7VZG - chains A and B of the 14 polymer chains in the assembly; structure by electron microscopy, 2.61 A resolution.

== Chain A ==
Molecule: PscA
Organism: Chloracidobacterium thermophilum
Reference sequence: G2LDR8 (G2LDR8_CHLTF); residues 8-865 here = UniProt positions 8-865
Amino-acid sequence (858 residues; numbered 8 to 865; the number before each row is that of its first residue):
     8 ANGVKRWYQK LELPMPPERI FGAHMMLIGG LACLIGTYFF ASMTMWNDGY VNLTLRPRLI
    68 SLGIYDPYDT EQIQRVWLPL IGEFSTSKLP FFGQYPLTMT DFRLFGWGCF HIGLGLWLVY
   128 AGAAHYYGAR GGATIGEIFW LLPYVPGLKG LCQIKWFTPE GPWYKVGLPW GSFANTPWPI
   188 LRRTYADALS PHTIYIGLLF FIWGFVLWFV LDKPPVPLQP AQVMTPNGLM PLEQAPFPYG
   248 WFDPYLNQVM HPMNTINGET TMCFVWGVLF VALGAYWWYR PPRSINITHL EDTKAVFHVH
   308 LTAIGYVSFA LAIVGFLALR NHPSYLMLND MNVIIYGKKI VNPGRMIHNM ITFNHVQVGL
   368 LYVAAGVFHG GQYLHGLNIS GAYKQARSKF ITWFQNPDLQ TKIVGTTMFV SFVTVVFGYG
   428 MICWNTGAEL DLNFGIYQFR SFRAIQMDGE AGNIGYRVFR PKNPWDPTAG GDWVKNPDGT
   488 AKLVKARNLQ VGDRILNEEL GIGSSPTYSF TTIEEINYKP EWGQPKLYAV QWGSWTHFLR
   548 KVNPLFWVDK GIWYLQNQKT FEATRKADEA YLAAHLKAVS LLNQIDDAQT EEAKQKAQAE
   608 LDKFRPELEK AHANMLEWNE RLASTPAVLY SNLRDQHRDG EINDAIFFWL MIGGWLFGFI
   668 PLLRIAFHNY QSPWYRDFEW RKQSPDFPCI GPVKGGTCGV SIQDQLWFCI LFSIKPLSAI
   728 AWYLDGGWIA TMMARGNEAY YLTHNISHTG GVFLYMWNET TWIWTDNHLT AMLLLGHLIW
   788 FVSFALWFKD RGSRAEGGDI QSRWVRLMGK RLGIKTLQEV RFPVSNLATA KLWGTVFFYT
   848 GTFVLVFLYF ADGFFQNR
Not modelled in the structure: 8-11
Ion coordination: bacteriochlorophyll a Mg near Glu266 (its only coordinating residue here); 4Fe-4S cluster Fe: Cys705 (shared with 2 residues of chain a); Ca2+: Asp732, Glu766, Tyr856, Asp859, Gly860; Zn ion near His784 (its only coordinating residue here)
Residues lining bound ligands:
  - 2GO ([methyl 9-acetyl-14-ethyl-20-hydroxy-4,8,13,18-tetramethyl-3-{3-oxo-3-[(3,7,11,15-tetramethylhexadec-2-en-1-yl)oxy]propyl}-3,4,20,21-tetradehydrophorbine-21-carboxylatato(2-)-kappa~4~N~23~,N~24~,N~25~,N~26~]zinc), molecule 1: Val422, Tyr426, Ile429, Leu657, Gly661, Phe664, Ile721, Lys722, Pro723, Ser725, Ala726, Trp729, Ile736, Val759, Met763, Trp764, Thr767, Ile770, Leu780, His784, Trp787, Phe845, Thr849, Leu852, Val853, Tyr856
  - 2GO, molecule 2: Phe760, Met763, Trp764
  - 84Q ([(2S)-2-[2-azanylethoxy(oxidanyl)phosphoryl]oxy-2-(13-methyltetradecanoyloxy)ethyl] 13-methyltetradecanoate): His258, Met260, Asn261, Met269, Trp273, Ala317, Leu318, Val321, Gly322, Ala325, Leu326, Ile358, His362, Ala634, Asp642
  - 85I ([(2R)-2-[2-(methylamino)ethoxy-oxidanyl-phosphoryl]oxy-2-(13-methyltetradecanoyloxy)ethyl] 13-methyltetradecanoate), molecule 1: Lys12, Trp14, Val789, Pro830, Val831, Ser832, Asn833, Thr836, Trp840, Phe844
  - 85I, molecule 2: Tyr313, Phe316, Ile320, Phe323, Leu324, Arg327, Arg352, Thr359, Val363, Leu552, Leu636, Tyr637, Ser638, Arg645, Phe655, Met658, Ile659, Trp662, Leu663, Phe666, Ile727, Tyr730, Leu731, Gly733, Phe861, Gln863
  - 85I, molecule 3: Gly412, Met415, Phe416, Phe419
  - 85I, molecule 4: Val789, Ala792, Leu793, Arg801, Gln808, Trp811, Phe829, Pro830, Val831, Ser832, Trp840, Phe844
  - 85N ([(2S)-2-[[(1R)-1,2-bis(13-methyltetradecanoyloxy)ethoxy]methyl]-3-oxidanyl-3-oxidanylidene-propyl]-trimethyl-azanium), molecule 1: Trp431, Phe441, Ile443, Tyr444, Phe446, Gly540
  - 85N, molecule 2: Trp811, Val812, Met815, Thr823, Leu824, Glu826, Val827, Arg828, Phe829
  - bacteriochlorophyll a (BCL), molecule 1: Leu18, Leu20, Met22, Arg26, Ile27, Ala30, His31, Met33, Leu34, Gly37, Cys40, Leu41, Thr44, Val126, Tyr133, Thr300, Val303, Phe304, His307, Leu308, Ile311
  - bacteriochlorophyll a (BCL), molecule 2: Pro24, Ile27, Phe28, His31, Met32, Ile35, Leu121, Leu125, Phe180, Ile187, Leu188, Arg189, Arg190, Thr191, Tyr192, Ala195, Pro198, His199, Tyr202, Ile203, Leu205, Leu206, Ile209
  - bacteriochlorophyll a (BCL), molecule 3: Phe28, Met32, Trp124, Leu125, Tyr127, Ala128, Ala131, His132, Val173, Gly174, Leu175, Pro176, Phe180, Thr183, Trp185, Tyr202
  - bacteriochlorophyll a (BCL), molecule 4: Leu38, Leu41, Ile42, Tyr45, Thr61, Leu62, Ile311, Ser315, Leu318, Ile358, Asn361, His362, Val365, Tyr369
  - bacteriochlorophyll a (BCL), molecule 5: Tyr45, Tyr57, Val58, Thr61, Leu62, Met357, Ile358, Phe360, Asn361, Gln364, Leu368, Val843, Tyr846, Thr847, Phe850, Val851, Val853, Phe854, Phe857
  - bacteriochlorophyll a (BCL), molecule 6: Pro64, Arg65, Ser68, Phe207, Met260, Asn261, Thr262, Ile263, Gly265, Glu266, Met269, Cys270, Trp273, Phe277, Leu318, Ala325, Leu326, His329, Ser331, Tyr332
  - bacteriochlorophyll a (BCL), molecule 7: Tyr192, Ala193, Ala195, Leu196, His199, Thr200, Ile203, Leu206, Ile209, Trp210, Pro289, Ile294, Leu297, Glu298, Val303, Val306, His307, Ala310, Ile311
  - bacteriochlorophyll a (BCL), molecule 8: His296, Leu297, Ala302, His305, Val306, Thr309, Ala310, Tyr313, Phe316, Ala317, Val370, Val374, Gly377, Gly378, Tyr380, Leu381, Phe397, Ile398, Phe401, Leu669, Leu670, Ala673, Phe674
  - chlorophyll a (CLA), molecule 1: Tyr15, Gln16, Lys17, Leu18, Glu19, Leu20, Phe304, Leu308, Leu368, Tyr369, Ala372, Phe375, His376, Gln379, Gln710, Leu713, Trp714, Ile717
  - chlorophyll a (CLA), molecule 2: Ile35, Leu38, Ala39, Ile42, Phe46, Leu62, Arg65, Leu66, Leu69, Ile71, Trp114, Phe117, His118, Leu121, Leu125, Ile203, Leu206, Phe207, Trp210, Val213, Phe277, Ile311, Val314, Leu318
  - chlorophyll a (CLA), molecule 3: Gly56, Tyr57, Val58, Ile342, Tyr343, His775, Ala778, Met779, Leu782, Val851, Phe854
  - chlorophyll a (CLA), molecule 4: Met415, Ser418, Phe419, Val422, Val423, Tyr426, Phe664, Ile667, Arg671, Phe715, Leu718, Phe719
  - chlorophyll a (CLA), molecule 5: Val422, Val423, Tyr426, Gly427, Cys430, Thr433, Gly434, Leu439, Phe441, Phe664, Leu718, Phe719, Lys722, Met739, Val759, Phe760, Met763, Trp787, Phe845
  - chlorophyll a (CLA), molecule 6: Leu439, Asn440, Phe441
  - chlorophyll a (CLA), molecule 7: Leu781, Leu782, His784, Leu785, Trp787, Phe788, Phe791
  - chlorophyll a (CLA), molecule 8: Leu785, Phe788, Val789, Phe791, Ala792, Phe795, Asp797, Ser800, Arg801, Gly804, Gly805, Gln808
  - lycopene (LYC): His31, Leu34, Ile35, Leu38, Leu41, Tyr45, Val58, Tyr192, His199, His307
  - 4Fe-4S cluster (SF4): Pro695, Cys696, Gly698, Pro699, Thr704, Cys705, Lys796, Leu834
Reported in the primary citation:
  - 2GO coordination: His784
  - binding site for 85I: Arg801
  - Ca2+ coordination: Asp732, Tyr856, Asp859, Gly860
  - binding site for 2GO: His784

== Chain B ==
Molecule: Photosystem P840 reaction center iron-sulfur protein
Organism: Chloracidobacterium thermophilum
Reference sequence: A8DJF8 (A8DJF8_9BACT); residue numbers follow UniProt; this construct covers 74-149
Amino-acid sequence (76 residues; each row starts with the number of its first residue):
    74 QIYTIIEELC IGCGFCTDEC PPKVNAILPR DVEAVLDGGE TYWIDQTRCI SCSLCFVAGT
   134 CPTDAVVFTE GGVSRT
Ion coordination: 4Fe-4S cluster Fe: Cys93, Cys122, Cys125
Residues lining bound ligands:
  - 4Fe-4S cluster (SF4), molecule 1: Tyr76, Cys93, Pro94, Val97, Ala99, Ile100, Ile117, Cys122, Ile123, Ser124, Cys125, Ser126, Leu127, Cys128
  - 4Fe-4S cluster (SF4), molecule 2: Ile78, Cys83, Ile84, Gly85, Cys86, Gly87, Phe88, Cys89, Tyr115, Thr133, Cys134, Pro135, Thr136, Ala138, Val139

== How chain A and chain B interact ==
Contacting residue pairs - 12 pairs, chain A then chain B:
  Trp687(A) with Pro102(B)
  Gln690(A) with Asp104(B); Val105(B)
  Ile697(A) with Asp104(B); Glu113(B)
  Pro699(A) with Cys86(B); Phe88(B), hydrophobic
  Val700(A) with Cys86(B); Gly87(B); Thr90(B); Tyr115(B)
  Lys701(A) with Asp91(B)
Other interface residues (no listed pair), chain A (9 interface residues in all): Phe685, Gly698, Asn833
Other interface residues (no listed pair), chain B (12 interface residues in all): Asn98, Leu109
From the paper, about this interface:
  - residue pairs: Lys701(A)-Asp91(B)

== Overview ==
The interface between chain A and chain B involves 9 residues on one side and 12 on the other. The paper
describes a contact between Lys701(A) and Asp91(B). From the paper: a binding site for 85I at Arg801(A); a
binding site for 2GO at His784(A).
Here chain A is PscA and chain B is Photosystem P840 reaction center iron-sulfur protein, both from
Chloracidobacterium thermophilum. Entry 7VZG (Structure of the Acidobacteria homodimeric reaction center bound
with cytochrome c (the larger form)) was determined by electron microscopy, deposited together with 7VZR.
